PDB entry 7XD1 | electron microscopy, 3.20 A resolution | chains G and I of the 10 polymer chains in the assembly

[Chain G]
Name: Histone H2A type 1-B/E
From: Homo sapiens
Reference sequence: P04908 (H2A1B_HUMAN); residues 10-118 here correspond to UniProt positions 11-119 (UniProt number = residue number + 1)
Amino-acid sequence (109 residues; each row starts with the number of its first residue):
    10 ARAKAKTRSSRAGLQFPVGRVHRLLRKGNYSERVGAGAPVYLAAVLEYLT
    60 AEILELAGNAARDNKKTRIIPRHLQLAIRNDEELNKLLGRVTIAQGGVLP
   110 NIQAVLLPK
Swiss-Prot annotation at these positions:
  - modified residue: Lys13 (N6-(beta-hydroxybutyryl)lysine), Lys36 (N6-(2-hydroxyisobutyryl)lysine), Lys74 (N6-(2-hydroxyisobutyryl)lysine), Lys75 (N6-(2-hydroxyisobutyryl)lysine), Lys95 (N6-(2-hydroxyisobutyryl)lysine), Gln104 (N5-methylglutamine), Lys118 (N6-(2-hydroxyisobutyryl)lysine)
  - cross-link (Glycyl lysine isopeptide (Lys-Gly)): Lys13 (interchain with G-Cter in ubiquitin), Lys15 (interchain with G-Cter in ubiquitin)

[Chain I]
Molecule: 147-nt DNA strand
Sequence (147 nucleotides; numbered -73 to 73; the number before each row is that of its first residue; numbers below 1 keep their minus sign (DA-73 is residue -73)):
   -73 ACAGGATGTATATATCTGACACGTGCCTGGAGACTAGGGAGTAATCCCCT
   -23 TGGCGGTTAAAACGCGGGGGACAGCGCGTACGTGCGTTTAAGCGGTGCTA
    27 GAGCTGTCTACGACCAATTGAGCGGCCTCGGCACCGGGATTCTCCAG

[Chain G / chain I interface]
Contacting residue pairs (18; chain G residue first):
  Arg11(G) with DA43(I), base contact; DT44(I), hydrogen bond to the sugar
  Lys13(G) with DG46(I), salt bridge to the phosphate
  Thr16(G) with DA47(I), sugar contact
  Arg29(G) with DG48(I), phosphate contact; DC49(I), salt bridge to the phosphate
  Arg42(G) with DG38(I), phosphate contact; DA39(I), phosphate contact
  Val43(G) with DG38(I), sugar contact; DA39(I), hydrogen bond to the phosphate
  Gly44(G) with DG38(I), phosphate contact
  Ala45(G) with DG38(I), phosphate contact
  Lys75(G) with DC58(I), phosphate contact; DA59(I), salt bridge to the phosphate
  Thr76(G) with DG57(I), hydrogen bond to the phosphate; DC58(I), hydrogen bond to the phosphate
  Arg77(G) with DG57(I), sugar contact; DC58(I), hydrogen bond to the phosphate
Also at the interface, not in a pair above, chain G (13 interface residues in all): His31, Glu41

[Summary]
13 residues of chain G face 11 of chain I across their interface; the contacts include 5 hydrogen bonds and 3
salt bridges. Among the polar pairs are Arg11(G)-DT44(I), Val43(G)-DA39(I) and Thr76(G)-DG57(I).
Here chain G is Histone H2A type 1-B/E (Homo sapiens) and chain I is a 147-nt DNA strand. Entry 7XD1 (cryo-EM
structure of unmodified nucleosome) was determined by electron microscopy.
